Entry 6Z1J (X-ray diffraction, 2.10 A resolution); this record covers chains H and M of the 3 polymer chains in the assembly.

# Chain H
Protein: Reaction center protein H chain
From: Rhodobacter sphaeroides
Reference sequence: P0C0Y7 (RCEH_RHOSH); numbering as in UniProt (aligned over 10-250)
Amino-acid sequence (241 residues; numbered 10 to 250; the number before each row is that of its first residue):
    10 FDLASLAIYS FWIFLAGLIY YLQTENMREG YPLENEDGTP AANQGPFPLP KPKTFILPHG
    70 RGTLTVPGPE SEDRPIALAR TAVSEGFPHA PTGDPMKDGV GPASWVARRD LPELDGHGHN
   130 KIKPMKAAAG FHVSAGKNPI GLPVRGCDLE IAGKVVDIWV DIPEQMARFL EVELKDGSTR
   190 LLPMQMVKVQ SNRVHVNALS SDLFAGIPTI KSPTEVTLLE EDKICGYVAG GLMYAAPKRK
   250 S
Residues lining bound ligands: 18:1 lpa (NKP; (2R)-2-hydroxy-3-(phosphonooxy)propyl (9E)-octadec-9-enoate): I22, F23, A25, G26, L27, Y30, K62

# Chain M
Protein: Reaction center protein M chain
From: Rhodobacter sphaeroides
Notes: engineered mutation(s): S8T
Reference sequence: P0C0Y9 (RCEM_RHOSH); residues 1-302 here correspond to UniProt positions 2-303 (UniProt number = residue number + 1)
Amino-acid sequence (302 residues; each row starts with the number of its first residue):
     1 AEYQNIFTQV QVRGPADLGM TEDVNLANRS GVGPFSTLLG WFGNAQLGPI YLGSLGVLSL
    61 FSGLMWFFTI GIWFWYQAGW NPAVFLRDLF FFSLEPPAPE YGLSFAAPLK EGGLWLIASF
   121 FMFVAVWSWW GRTYLRAQAL GMGKHTAWAF LSAIWLWMVL GFIRPILMGS WSEAVPYGIF
   181 SHLDWTNNFS LVHGNLFYNP FHGLSIAFLY GSALLFAMHG ATILAVSRFG GERELEQIAD
   241 RGTAAERAAL FWRWTMGFNA TMEGIHRWAI WMAVLVTLTG GIGILLSGTV VDNWYVWGQN
   301 HG
Not modelled in the structure: 302
Differences from the reference sequence: conflict T8 (Ser9 in P0C0Y9)
Ion coordination: Fe ion: H219, E234, H266 (shared with 2 residues of chain L)
Residues lining bound ligands:
  - bacteriochlorophyll a (BCL), molecule 1: W66, F67, L89, F90, M122, W157, L160, V175, I179, H182, L183, W185, T186
  - bacteriochlorophyll a (BCL), molecule 2: W66, M122, V126, F150, A153, I154, L156, W157, L160, W185, T186, N187, F189, S190, N195, L196, F197, H202, S205, I206, L209, Y210, V276, T277, G280, G281, G283, I284
  - bacteriochlorophyll a (BCL), molecule 3: T186, F197, L209, Y210
  - bacteriochlorophyll a (BCL), molecule 4: F197, G203, I206, A207, Y210, G211, L214
  - bacteriopheophytin a (BPH), molecule 1: S59, L60, G63, L64, W66, F67, F68, A125, V126, W129, T133, T146, A149, F150, A153, A273, V274, T277
  - bacteriopheophytin a (BPH), molecule 2: Y210, A213, L214, A217, M218, W252, T255, M256
  - 18:1 lpa (NKP; (2R)-2-hydroxy-3-(phosphonooxy)propyl (9E)-octadec-9-enoate), molecule 1: G143, K144, H145, W148, L151, S152, W155, I270, W271, V274, L278, I282
  - 18:1 lpa (NKP), molecule 2: H145, R267, W271
  - speroidenone (SPN): W66, F67, F68, I70, G71, I72, F74, W75, F85, L89, F105, W115, L116, S119, F120, M122, F123, W157, M158, L160, G161, F162, W171, V175, P176, Y177, G178, I179, H182
  - ubiquinone-10 (U10): L214, L215, M218, H219, T222, I223, A245, A248, A249, W252, M256, F258, N259, A260, T261, M262, I265, W268, M272
Swiss-Prot annotation at these positions:
  - binding site ((7R,8Z)-bacteriochlorophyll b): H182, H202
  - binding site (Fe cation): H219, E234, H266
  - binding site (a ubiquinone): W252

# Chain H / chain M interface
Pairs across the interface - 124 pairs, chain H then chain M:
  D11(H) - V290(M)
  D11(H) - W297(M)  hydrogen bond
  D11(H) - H301(M)  salt bridge
  A13(H) - V291(M)  hydrophobic
  A13(H) - W294(M)  hydrophobic
  A13(H) - W297(M)  hydrophobic
  S14(H) - W297(M)
  S14(H) - H301(M)  hydrogen bond
  A16(H) - F201(M)
  I17(H) - P200(M)  hydrophobic
  I17(H) - F201(M)  hydrophobic
  I17(H) - L204(M)  hydrophobic
  F20(H) - F201(M)  hydrophobic
  F20(H) - L204(M)  hydrophobic
  F20(H) - L275(M)  hydrophobic
  F20(H) - T279(M)
  W21(H) - L204(M)  hydrophobic
  F23(H) - W271(M)  hydrophobic
  L27(H) - W271(M)
  L27(H) - L275(M)  hydrophobic
  Y30(H) - R267(M)  hydrogen bond
  L31(H) - R267(M)
  L31(H) - W268(M)  hydrophobic
  Q32(H) - F258(M)
  E34(H) - R267(M)  salt bridge
  N35(H) - N259(M)
  N35(H) - A260(M)
  N35(H) - T261(M)  hydrogen bond (side chain-backbone)
  N35(H) - G264(M)  hydrogen bond (side chain-backbone)
  N35(H) - I265(M)  hydrogen bond (side chain-backbone)
  N35(H) - W268(M)
  E38(H) - I238(M)
  E38(H) - R241(M)  salt bridge
  E38(H) - T261(M)
  Y40(H) - R253(M)  hydrogen bond
  L42(H) - R253(M)
  K62(H) - E263(M)  salt bridge
  K62(H) - R267(M)
  F64(H) - I238(M)  hydrophobic
  F64(H) - E263(M)
  L66(H) - A239(M)  hydrophobic
  L73(H) - I238(M)
  L73(H) - A239(M)
  E79(H) - R241(M)  salt bridge
  P111(H) - R247(M)  hydrogen bond (backbone-side chain)
  A112(H) - R247(M)
  S113(H) - T243(M)  hydrogen bond (backbone-side chain)
  S113(H) - R247(M)  hydrogen bond (backbone-side chain)
  V115(H) - R241(M)
  V115(H) - G242(M)
  V115(H) - T243(M)
  V115(H) - E246(M)
  R117(H) - E236(M)  hydrogen bond (side chain-backbone)
  R117(H) - Q237(M)
  R117(H) - D240(M)  hydrogen bond (side chain-backbone)
  R117(H) - R241(M)
  R117(H) - G242(M)
  R118(H) - E236(M)  salt bridge
  R118(H) - A239(M)
  R118(H) - D240(M)  salt bridge
  E122(H) - R233(M)  salt bridge
  E122(H) - E236(M)
  G125(H) - M20(M)
  H126(H) - G19(M)
  H126(H) - M20(M)
  K130(H) - R233(M)
  I131(H) - R233(M)
  A138(H) - P15(M)
  G139(H) - R13(M)
  G139(H) - G14(M)
  F140(H) - R13(M)
  F140(H) - G14(M)
  H141(H) - V12(M)
  H141(H) - R13(M)  hydrogen bond (backbone-backbone)
  V142(H) - V10(M)  hydrophobic
  V142(H) - Q11(M)
  S143(H) - Q11(M)  hydrogen bond (backbone-backbone)
  S143(H) - V12(M)  hydrogen bond (side chain-backbone)
  S143(H) - R13(M)
  A144(H) - V10(M)
  A144(H) - Q11(M)  hydrogen bond (backbone-backbone)
  A144(H) - T37(M)
  A144(H) - W41(M)  hydrophobic
  G145(H) - Q9(M)
  G145(H) - W41(M)
  K146(H) - V10(M)
  E173(H) - N44(M)
  Q174(H) - V12(M)
  Q174(H) - R13(M)
  Q174(H) - G14(M)  hydrogen bond (side chain-backbone)
  Q174(H) - P15(M)  hydrogen bond (side chain-backbone)
  Q174(H) - F35(M)
  M175(H) - V12(M)
  M175(H) - E232(M)
  A176(H) - V12(M)
  R177(H) - E232(M)  salt bridge
  R177(H) - R233(M)
  M193(H) - Q9(M)
  M193(H) - V10(M)  hydrophobic
  Q194(H) - Y3(M)
  Q194(H) - N5(M)
  Q194(H) - S227(M)
  Q194(H) - R228(M)
  M195(H) - R228(M)  hydrogen bond
  V196(H) - Y3(M)
  V196(H) - Q9(M)  hydrogen bond (backbone-side chain)
  K197(H) - A1(M)  hydrogen bond (side chain-backbone)
  K197(H) - E2(M)  hydrogen bond (side chain-backbone)
  K197(H) - Y3(M)
  K197(H) - Q9(M)
  V198(H) - Q9(M)  hydrogen bond (backbone-side chain)
  V198(H) - V10(M)  hydrophobic
  N206(H) - E2(M)
  L227(H) - R233(M)
  L227(H) - E236(M)
  L227(H) - D240(M)
  E230(H) - R233(M)  salt bridge
  D231(H) - G242(M)
  D231(H) - T243(M)  hydrogen bond (side chain-backbone)
  C234(H) - R228(M)  hydrogen bond (side chain-backbone)
  C234(H) - F229(M)
  G235(H) - R247(M)
  A238(H) - F229(M)  hydrophobic
  L241(H) - R228(M)
Other interface residues (no listed pair), chain H (75 interface residues in all): F10, L12, L24, R37, G39, E81, G110, W114, M134, P148, V169, D170, P172, P192
Other interface residues (no listed pair), chain M (58 interface residues in all): A16, D17, F208, G230, L286

# Summary
75 residues of chain H face 58 of chain M across their interface; the contacts include 25 hydrogen bonds and
10 salt bridges. Polar pairs include D11(H)-H301(M), E34(H)-R267(M) and E38(H)-R241(M). One 18:1 lpa molecule
is bound between chain H and chain M.
Chain H is Reaction center protein H chain and chain M is Reaction center protein M chain, both from
Rhodobacter sphaeroides; the structure, Photosynthetic Reaction Center From Rhodobacter Sphaeroides strain RV
LSP co-crystallization with spheroidene, was determined by X-ray diffraction together with 6Z02 and 6Z27 from
the same study.
